Entry 7K8V (electron microscopy, 3.80 A resolution); this record covers chains A and C of the 7 polymer chains in the assembly.

== Chain A (and C) ==
Name: Spike glycoprotein
From: Severe acute respiratory syndrome coronavirus 2
Notes: chain C of this document is another copy of the same molecule, construct and numbering; everything in this record applies to it too
UniProt: P0DTC2 (SPIKE_SARS2); residues 1-1213 here = UniProt positions 1-1213
Sequence (1259 residues; numbered 1 to 1259; the number before each row is that of its first residue):
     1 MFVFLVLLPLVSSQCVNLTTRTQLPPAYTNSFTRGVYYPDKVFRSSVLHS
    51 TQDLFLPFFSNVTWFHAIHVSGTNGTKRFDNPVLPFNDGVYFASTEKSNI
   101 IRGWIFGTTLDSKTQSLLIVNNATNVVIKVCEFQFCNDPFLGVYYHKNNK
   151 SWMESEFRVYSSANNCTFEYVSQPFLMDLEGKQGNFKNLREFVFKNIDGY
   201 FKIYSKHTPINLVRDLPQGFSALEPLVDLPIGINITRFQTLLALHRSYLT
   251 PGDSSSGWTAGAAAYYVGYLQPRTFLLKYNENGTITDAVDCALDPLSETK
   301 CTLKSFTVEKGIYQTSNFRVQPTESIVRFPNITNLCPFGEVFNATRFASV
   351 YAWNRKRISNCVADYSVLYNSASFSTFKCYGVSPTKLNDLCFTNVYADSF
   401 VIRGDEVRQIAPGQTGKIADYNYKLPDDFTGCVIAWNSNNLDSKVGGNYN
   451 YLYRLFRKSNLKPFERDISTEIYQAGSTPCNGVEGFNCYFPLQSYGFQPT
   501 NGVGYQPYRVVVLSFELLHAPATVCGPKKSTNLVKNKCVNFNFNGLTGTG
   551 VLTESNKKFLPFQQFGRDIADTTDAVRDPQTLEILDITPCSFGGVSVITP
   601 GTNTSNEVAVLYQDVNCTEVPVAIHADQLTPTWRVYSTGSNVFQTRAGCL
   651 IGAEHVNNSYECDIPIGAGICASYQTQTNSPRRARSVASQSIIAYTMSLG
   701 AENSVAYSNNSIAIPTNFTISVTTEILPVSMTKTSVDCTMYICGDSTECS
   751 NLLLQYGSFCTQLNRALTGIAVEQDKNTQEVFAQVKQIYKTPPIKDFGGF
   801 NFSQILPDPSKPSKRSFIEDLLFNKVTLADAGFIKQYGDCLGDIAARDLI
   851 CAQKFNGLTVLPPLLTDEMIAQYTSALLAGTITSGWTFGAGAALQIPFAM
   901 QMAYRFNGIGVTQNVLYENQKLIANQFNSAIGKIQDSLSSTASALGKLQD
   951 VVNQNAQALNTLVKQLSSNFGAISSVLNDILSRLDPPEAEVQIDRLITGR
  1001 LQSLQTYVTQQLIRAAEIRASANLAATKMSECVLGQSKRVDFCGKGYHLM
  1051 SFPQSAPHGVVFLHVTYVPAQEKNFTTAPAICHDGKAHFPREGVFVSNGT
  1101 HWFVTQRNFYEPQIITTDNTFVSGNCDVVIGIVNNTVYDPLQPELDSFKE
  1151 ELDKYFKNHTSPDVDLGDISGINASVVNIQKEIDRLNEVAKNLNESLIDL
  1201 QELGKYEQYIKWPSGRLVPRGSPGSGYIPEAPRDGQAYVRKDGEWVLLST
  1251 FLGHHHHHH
Disordered / not traced: 1-26, 70-81, 114-115, 144-165, 173-185, 243-262, 443-447, 477-483, 502, 621-640, 677-689, 812, 828-854, 1148-1259 (chain C: 1-26, 67-80, 144-164, 173-185, 243-263, 443-447, 477-483, 502, 621-640, 677-689, 812, 828-855, 1148-1259)
Construct notes: conflict E607 (Gln in P0DTC2), P986 (Lys in P0DTC2), P987 (Val in P0DTC2); expression tag (1214-1259)
Swiss-Prot annotation at these positions:
  - region: N280 to C301 (Putative superantigen), R403 to D405 (Integrin-binding motif), N448 to F456 (Immunodominant HLA epitope recognized by the CD8+), P681 to A684 (Putative superantigen), S816 to Y837 (Fusion peptide 1), K835 to F855 (Fusion peptide 2), D1163 to E1202 (Heptad repeat 2)
  - site (Cleavage): R685, S686, R815, S816
  - glycosylation: N17 (N-linked (GlcNAc...) (complex) asparagine), N61 (N-linked (GlcNAc...) (hybrid) asparagine), N74 (N-linked (GlcNAc...) (complex) asparagine), N122 (N-linked (GlcNAc...) (hybrid) asparagine), N149 (N-linked (GlcNAc...) (complex) asparagine), N165 (N-linked (GlcNAc...) (complex) asparagine), N234 (N-linked (GlcNAc...) (high mannose) asparagine), N282 (N-linked (GlcNAc...) (complex) asparagine), T323 (O-linked (GalNAc) threonine), S325 (O-linked (HexNAc...) serine), N331 (N-linked (GlcNAc...) (complex) asparagine), N343 (N-linked (GlcNAc...) (complex) asparagine), N603 (N-linked (GlcNAc...) (hybrid) asparagine), N616 (N-linked (GlcNAc...) (complex) asparagine), N657 (N-linked (GlcNAc...) (complex) asparagine), T676 (O-linked (GlcNAc...) threonine), T678 (O-linked (GlcNAc...) threonine), N709 (N-linked (GlcNAc...) (high mannose) asparagine), N717 (N-linked (GlcNAc...) (hybrid) asparagine), N801 (N-linked (GlcNAc...) (hybrid) asparagine) and 6 more in UniProt
  - natural variant: L5 (L5F: In strain: Iota/B.1.526), S13 (S13I: In strain: Epsilon/B.1.427/B.1.429), L18 (L18F: In strain: Beta/B.1.351, Gamma/P.1 and 1 more), T19 (T19I: In strain: Omicron/BQ.1.1, Omicron/XBB.1.5 and 1 more; T19R: In strain: Delta/B.1.617.2, Omicron/BA.2 and 4 more), T20 (T20N: In strain: Gamma/P.1), L24 to A27 (sequence variant, change not given here; In strain: Omicron/BA.2, Omicron/BA.2.12.1 and 6 more), P26 (P26S: In strain: Gamma/P.1), Q52 (Q52H: In strain: Omicron/EG.5.1), A67 (A67V: In strain: Eta/B.1.525, Omicron/BA.1), H69 to V70 (deletion: In strain: Alpha/B.1.1.7, Eta/B.1.525 and 5 more), G75 (G75V: In strain: Lambda/C.37), T76 (T76I: In strain: Lambda/C.37), 82 further natural variant entries in UniProt
  - mutagenesis: H69 to V70 (Increased incorporation of cleaved spike into virions), N121 (N121Q: Partial loss of biliverdin affinity), R190 (R190K: Partial loss of biliverdin affinity), N234 (N234Q: Increased resistance to neutralizing antibodies), N331 (N331Q: Reduced viral infectivity), N343 (N343Q: Reduced viral infectivity), L452 (L452R: Increased resistance to neutralizing antibodies. Decreases HLA binding to NF9 epitope. Increased binding affinity to human ACE2), Y453 (Y453F: Decreased HLA binding to NF9 epitope. Increased binding affinity to human ACE2), A475 (A475V: Increased resistance to neutralizing antibodies), V483 (V483A: Increased resistance to neutralizing antibodies), E484 (E484D: Increased replication in human TMEM106B overexpressing cells), F490 (F490L: Increased resistance to neutralizing antibodies and human covalescent sera neutralization), 14 further mutagenesis entries in UniProt
Cystine bridges: C131-C166, C291-C301, C336-C361, C379-C432, C391-C525, C538-C590, C617-C649, C662-C671, C738-C760, C743-C749, C1032-C1043, C1082-C1126
Covalent attachments: N-acetylglucosamine (NAG) linked to N61, N122, N234, N343, N616, N657, N709, N717, N801, N1074, N1098, N1134
What the authors report for this chain:
  - mutagenesis - R346S, N439K, N440K: decreased binding to C135

== Chain A / chain C interface ==
Pairs across the interface (128; chain A residue first):
  Y38(A) with L560(C); F562(C), hydrophobic
  K41(A) with F562(C); Q563(C); Q564(C), hydrogen bond (backbone-backbone)
  V42(A) with Q563(C); F565(C); R567(C)
  F43(A) with F559(C), hydrophobic; Q563(C); F565(C), hydrogen bond (backbone-backbone); G566(C); R567(C), hydrogen bond (backbone-backbone)
  V47(A) with I569(C), hydrophobic
  D198(A) with R355(C), salt bridge
  Y200(A) with N394(C), hydrogen bond; Y396(C); E516(C), hydrogen bond
  E224(A) with F562(C)
  P225(A) with F562(C)
  D228(A) with R357(C), hydrogen bond (backbone-side chain)
  P230(A) with R357(C); Y396(C)
  G283(A) with L560(C); Q563(C)
  N370(A) with K417(C)
  S375(A) with R408(C), hydrogen bond (backbone-side chain)
  T376(A) with R408(C)
  G413(A) with P987(C)
  Q414(A) with P987(C)
  D427(A) with E990(C)
  M740(A) with R319(C), hydrogen bond
  D745(A) with R319(C)
  Q755(A) with N969(C); F970(C), hydrogen bond (backbone-backbone); G971(C), hydrogen bond (backbone-backbone)
  Y756(A) with Q965(C)
  G757(A) with Q965(C); S968(C)
  S758(A) with T961(C); Q965(C), hydrogen bond
  F759(A) with F970(C), hydrophobic; G999(C); S1003(C)
  Q762(A) with T961(C); Q1010(C), hydrogen bond
  R765(A) with Q957(C), hydrogen bond
  K776(A) with K947(C)
  K786(A) with G700(C); A701(C), hydrogen bond (backbone-backbone)
  Q787(A) with A701(C); N703(C), hydrogen bond
  I788(A) with L699(C); E702(C); N703(C)
  Y789(A) with N703(C); V705(C), hydrophobic
  K790(A) with S704(C); V705(C)
  P792(A) with Y707(C)
  D796(A) with Y707(C), hydrogen bond (backbone-side chain); N709(C), hydrogen bond
  F797(A) with Y707(C)
  F855(A) with F592(C)
  N856(A) with A570(C)
  G857(A) with F592(C)
  L861(A) with Q613(C)
  P863(A) with A668(C)
  L864(A) with P665(C), hydrophobic; G669(C), hydrogen bond (backbone-backbone); M697(C), hydrophobic
  T866(A) with A668(C)
  M869(A) with A668(C); G669(C)
  Q872(A) with L699(C)
  Y873(A) with L699(C), hydrophobic
  T883(A) with Y707(C)
  W886(A) with Y1047(C), hydrogen bond
  A890(A) with G1046(C); Y1047(C)
  G891(A) with P1069(C)
  A892(A) with E1072(C)
  A893(A) with V705(C), hydrophobic
  L894(A) with A713(C); P715(C); E1072(C)
  Q895(A) with A706(C); Y707(C); S711(C), hydrogen bond; I712(C)
  I896(A) with Y707(C); I712(C), hydrophobic
  P897(A) with N709(C)
  M900(A) with P1079(C)
  Y904(A) with G1093(C), hydrogen bond (side chain-backbone); V1094(C); R1107(C), hydrogen bond
  Q913(A) with F1089(C)
  Y917(A) with P1079(C); F1089(C), hydrophobic; V1128(C); V1129(C), hydrophobic
  E918(A) with V1128(C)
  Q920(A) with I1130(C)
  V963(A) with A570(C), hydrophobic
  K964(A) with I569(C)
  S967(A) with D571(C)
  N978(A) with T547(C)
  S982(A) with K386(C); L390(C)
  R983(A) with G381(C), hydrogen bond (side chain-backbone); V382(C); S383(C), hydrogen bond (backbone-side chain); T430(C)
  L984(A) with Y380(C); S383(C)
  D985(A) with S383(C), hydrogen bond (backbone-side chain); P384(C); T385(C), hydrogen bond; K386(C)
  D994(A) with R995(C), salt bridge
  Q1005(A) with T1006(C)
  L1012(A) with I1013(C), hydrophobic
  R1019(A) with E1017(C), salt bridge
  T1027(A) with R1039(C)
  S1030(A) with V1040(C)
  E1031(A) with R1039(C); V1040(C), hydrogen bond (side chain-backbone)
Interface residues without a listed pair, chain A (89 interface residues in all): D40, R44, N282, V503, T859, L865, T912, N914, I1013, L1034, G1035, R1039
Interface residues without a listed pair, chain C (94 interface residues in all): F464, V503, H519, P521, K558, I714, Q1002, D1041, N1074, T1077, A1078, P1090, N1108, F1121

== Summary ==
89 residues of chain A and 94 residues of chain C are in contact; the contacts include 27 hydrogen bonds and 3
salt bridges. Polar pairs include D198(A)-R355(C), D994(A)-R995(C) and R1019(A)-E1017(C). From UniProt: 27
mutagenesis sites on chain A. From the paper: R346S, N439K and N440K of chain A reduce binding to C135.
Both chains are Spike glycoprotein (Severe acute respiratory syndrome coronavirus 2). Entry 7K8V (Structure of
the SARS-CoV-2 S 2P trimer in complex with the human neutralizing antibody Fab fragment ...) was determined by
electron microscopy together with 7K8O, 7K8P, 7K8R, 7K8S, 7K8W and 7K8Z from the same study.
